5X22 - chains D and G of the 9 polymer chains in the assembly; structure by X-ray diffraction, 3.35 A resolution.

Chain D:
Name: DNA-directed RNA polymerase subunit beta'
From: Thermus thermophilus (strain HB8 / ATCC 27634 / DSM 579)
Notes: EC 2.7.7.6
Reference sequence: Q8RQE8 (RPOC_THET8); residues 1-1524 here = UniProt positions 1-1524
Amino-acid sequence (1524 residues; row label = number of the first residue in the row):
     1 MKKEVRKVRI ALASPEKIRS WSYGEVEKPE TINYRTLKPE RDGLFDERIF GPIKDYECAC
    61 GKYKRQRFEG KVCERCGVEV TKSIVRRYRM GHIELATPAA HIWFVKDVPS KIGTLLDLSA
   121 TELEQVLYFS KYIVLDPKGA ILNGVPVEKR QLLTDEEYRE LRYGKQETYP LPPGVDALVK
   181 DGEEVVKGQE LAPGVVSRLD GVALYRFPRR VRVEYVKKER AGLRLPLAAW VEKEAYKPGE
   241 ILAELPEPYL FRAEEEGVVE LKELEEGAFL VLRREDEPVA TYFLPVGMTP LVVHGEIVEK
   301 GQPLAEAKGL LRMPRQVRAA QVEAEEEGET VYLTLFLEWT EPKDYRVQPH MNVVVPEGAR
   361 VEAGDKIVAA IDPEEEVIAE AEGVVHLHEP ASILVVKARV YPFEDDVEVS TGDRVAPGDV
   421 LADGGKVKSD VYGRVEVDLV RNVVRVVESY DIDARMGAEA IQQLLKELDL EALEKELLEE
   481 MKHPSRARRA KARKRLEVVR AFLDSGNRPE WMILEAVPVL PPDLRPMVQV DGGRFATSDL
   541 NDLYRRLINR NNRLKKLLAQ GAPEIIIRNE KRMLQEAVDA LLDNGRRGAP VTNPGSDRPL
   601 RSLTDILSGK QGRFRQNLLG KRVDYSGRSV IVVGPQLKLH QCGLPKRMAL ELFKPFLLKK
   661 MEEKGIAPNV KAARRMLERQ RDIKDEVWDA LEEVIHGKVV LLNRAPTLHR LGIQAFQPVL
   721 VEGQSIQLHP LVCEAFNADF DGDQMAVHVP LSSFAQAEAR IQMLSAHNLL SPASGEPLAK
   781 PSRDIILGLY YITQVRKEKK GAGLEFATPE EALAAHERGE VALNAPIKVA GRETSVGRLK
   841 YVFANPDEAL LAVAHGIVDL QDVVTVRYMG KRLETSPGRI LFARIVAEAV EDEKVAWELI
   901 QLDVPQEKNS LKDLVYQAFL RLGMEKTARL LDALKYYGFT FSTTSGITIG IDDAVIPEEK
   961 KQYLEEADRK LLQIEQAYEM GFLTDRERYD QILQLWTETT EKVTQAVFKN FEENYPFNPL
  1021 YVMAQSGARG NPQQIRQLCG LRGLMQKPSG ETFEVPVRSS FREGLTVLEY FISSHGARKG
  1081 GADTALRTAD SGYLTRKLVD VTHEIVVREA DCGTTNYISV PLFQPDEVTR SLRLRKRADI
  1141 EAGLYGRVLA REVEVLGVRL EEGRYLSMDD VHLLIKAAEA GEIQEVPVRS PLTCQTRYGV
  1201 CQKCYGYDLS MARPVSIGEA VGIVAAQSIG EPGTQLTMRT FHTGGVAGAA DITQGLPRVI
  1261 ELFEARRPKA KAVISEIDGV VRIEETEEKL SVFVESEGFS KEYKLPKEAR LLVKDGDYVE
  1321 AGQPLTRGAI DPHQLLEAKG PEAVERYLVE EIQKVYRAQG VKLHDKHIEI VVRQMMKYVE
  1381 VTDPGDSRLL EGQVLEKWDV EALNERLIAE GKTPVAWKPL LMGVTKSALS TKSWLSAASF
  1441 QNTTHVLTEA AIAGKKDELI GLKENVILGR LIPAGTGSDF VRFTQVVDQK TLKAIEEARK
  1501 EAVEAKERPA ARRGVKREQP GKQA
Not modelled in the structure: 1-2, 955-1016, 1503-1524
Ion coordination: Zn2+ site 1: Cys58, Cys60, Cys73, Cys76; Mg2+ site 1: Asp739, Asp741, Asp743 (shared with 1 residue of chain I); Mg2+ site 2: Asp739 (together with CMPcPP); Mg2+ site 3 near Lys840 (its only coordinating residue here); Mg2+ site 4: Trp897, Ile900; Zn2+ site 2: Cys1112, Cys1194, Cys1201, Cys1204
Ligand contacts: CMPcPP: Arg704, Pro706, Asn737, Asp739, Asp741, Arg783, Arg1029, Gln1235, Met1238, Arg1239, Thr1240

Chain G:
Molecule: promoter DNA template strand
Sequence (21 nucleotides; numbered 1 to 21; the number before each row is that of its first residue):
     1 CCTGCATCCG TGAGTCGAGG G
Not modelled in the structure: 20-21

Chain D / chain G interface:
Pairs across the interface (28; chain D residue first):
  His483(D) - DC2(G)  phosphate contact
  Ser485(D) - DC2(G)  phosphate contact
  Ser485(D) - DT3(G)  phosphate contact
  Arg486(D) - DT3(G)  salt bridge to the phosphate
  Arg486(D) - DG4(G)  salt bridge to the phosphate
  Ala487(D) - DT3(G)  phosphate contact
  Arg586(D) - DG10(G)  phosphate contact
  Arg586(D) - DT11(G)  salt bridge to the phosphate
  Lys610(D) - DG14(G)  salt bridge to the phosphate
  Lys610(D) - DT15(G)  salt bridge to the phosphate
  Arg615(D) - DA13(G)  salt bridge to the phosphate
  Arg615(D) - DT15(G)  salt bridge to the phosphate
  Arg622(D) - DG17(G)  salt bridge to the phosphate
  Arg628(D) - DG17(G)  sugar contact
  Ala705(D) - DC16(G)  sugar contact
  Pro706(D) - DG14(G)  base contact
  Pro706(D) - DT15(G)  base contact
  Thr1088(D) - DG14(G)  base contact
  Ala1089(D) - DA13(G)  phosphate contact
  Ala1089(D) - DG14(G)  phosphate contact
  Gly1092(D) - DG14(G)  sugar contact
  Tyr1093(D) - DG12(G)  sugar contact
  Tyr1093(D) - DA13(G)  sugar contact
  Arg1096(D) - DA13(G)  salt bridge to the phosphate
  Met1238(D) - DG14(G)  base contact
  Gln1441(D) - DG12(G)  sugar contact
  Asn1442(D) - DT11(G)  sugar contact
  Asn1442(D) - DG12(G)  hydrogen bond to the phosphate
Other interface residues (no listed pair), chain D (23 interface residues in all): Lys106, Arg488, Thr1443, Thr1444

Summary:
Chain D and chain G form an interface of 23 and 11 residues respectively; the contacts include 1 hydrogen bond
and 9 salt bridges. Polar pairs include Asn1442(D)-DG12(G), Arg486(D)-DT3(G) and Arg486(D)-DG4(G). Chain D
binds CMPcPP. Cys58(D), Cys60(D), Cys73(D) and Cys76(D) coordinate Zn2+ site 1.
Chain D is DNA-directed RNA polymerase subunit beta' (Thermus thermophilus (strain HB8 / ATCC 27634 / DSM
579)) and chain G is promoter DNA template strand; the structure, Crystal structure of Thermus thermophilus
transcription initiation complex with GpA and CMPcPP, was determined by X-ray diffraction (same publication as
5X21).
